Entry 2ZIT (X-ray diffraction, 3.00 A resolution); this record covers chains A and B.

Chain A:
Protein: Elongation factor 2
Organism: Saccharomyces cerevisiae
UniProt: P32324 (EF2_YEAST); numbering as in UniProt (aligned over 1-842)
Sequence (842 residues; row label = number of the first residue in the row):
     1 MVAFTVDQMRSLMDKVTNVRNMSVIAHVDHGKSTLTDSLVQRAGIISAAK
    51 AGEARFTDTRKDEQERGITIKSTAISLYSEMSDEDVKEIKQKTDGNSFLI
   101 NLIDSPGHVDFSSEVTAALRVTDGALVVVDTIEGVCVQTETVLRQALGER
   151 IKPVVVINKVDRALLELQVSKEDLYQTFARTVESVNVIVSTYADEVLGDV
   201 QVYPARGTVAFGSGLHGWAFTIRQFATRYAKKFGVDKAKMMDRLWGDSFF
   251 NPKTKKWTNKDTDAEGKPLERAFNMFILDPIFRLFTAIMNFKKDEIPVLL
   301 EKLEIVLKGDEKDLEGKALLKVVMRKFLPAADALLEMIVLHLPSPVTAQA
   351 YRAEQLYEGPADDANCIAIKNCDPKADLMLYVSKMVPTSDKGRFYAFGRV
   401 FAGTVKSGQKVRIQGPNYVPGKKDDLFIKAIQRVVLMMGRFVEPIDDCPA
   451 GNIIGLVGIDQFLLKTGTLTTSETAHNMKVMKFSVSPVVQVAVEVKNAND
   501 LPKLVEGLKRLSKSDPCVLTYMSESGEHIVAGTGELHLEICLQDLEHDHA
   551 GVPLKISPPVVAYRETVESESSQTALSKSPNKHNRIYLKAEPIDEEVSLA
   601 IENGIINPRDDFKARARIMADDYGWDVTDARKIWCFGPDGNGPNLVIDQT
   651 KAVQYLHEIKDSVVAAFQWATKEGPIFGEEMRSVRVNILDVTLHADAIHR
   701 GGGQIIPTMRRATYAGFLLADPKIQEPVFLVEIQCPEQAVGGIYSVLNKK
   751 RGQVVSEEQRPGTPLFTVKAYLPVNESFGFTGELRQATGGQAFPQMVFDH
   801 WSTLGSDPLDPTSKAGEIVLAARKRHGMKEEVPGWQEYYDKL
Unresolved in the structure: 1, 49-66
Modified positions: His699 ({3-[4-(2-amino-2-carboxy-ethyl)-1H-imidazol-2-yl]-1-carbamoyl-propyl}-trimethyl-ammonium; DDE)
Curated features (UniProtKB/Swiss-Prot):
  - binding site (GTP): Ala26 to Ser33, Asn158 to Asp161, Ser213 to Leu215
  - modified residue: Lys509 (N6,N6,N6-trimethyllysine), Ser579 (Phosphoserine), Lys613 (N6,N6-dimethyllysine), Thr713 (Phosphothreonine), Thr763 (Phosphothreonine)
  - cross-link: Lys841 (Glycyl lysine isopeptide (Lys-Gly) (interchain with G-Cter in ubiquitin))

Chain B:
Protein: Exotoxin A
Organism: Pseudomonas aeruginosa
Notes: EC 2.4.2.-; fragment: catalytic domain
UniProt: P11439 (TOXA_PSEAE); residues 400-605 here correspond to UniProt positions 425-630 (UniProt number = residue number + 25)
Sequence (207 residues; each row starts with the number of its first residue):
   399 AFLGDGGDVSFSTRGTQNWTVERLLQAHRQLEERGYVFVGYHGTFLEAAQ
   449 SIVFGGVRARSQDLDAIWRGFYIAGDPALAYGYAQDQEPDARGRIRNGAL
   499 LRVYVPRSSLPGFYRTSLTLAAPEAAGEVERLIGHPLPLRLDAITGPEEE
   549 GGRLETILGWPLAERTVVIPSAIPTDPRNVGGDLDPSSIPDKEQAISALP
   599 DYASQPG
Construct notes: expression tag (399)
Small-molecule neighbours: NAD (nicotinamide-adenine-dinucleotide): Tyr439, His440, Gly441, Thr442, Phe443, Ala446, Ser449, Ile450, Gly454, Val455, Arg456, Arg458, Gln460, Leu462, Phe469, Tyr470, Ile471, Ala472, Leu477, Ala478, Tyr481, Glu546, Glu553, Trp558
Curated features (UniProtKB/Swiss-Prot):
  - active site: Glu553
  - binding site (NAD(+)): His440 to Thr442, Ser449, Gly454 to Gln460, Glu553
From the paper describing this entry:
  - catalytic residues: His440, Tyr470, Tyr481, Glu553 (citing earlier work)
  - catalytic residues: Glu546, Arg551
  - mutagenesis - E546A, E546A/R551A: unchanged binding to NAD
  - mutagenesis - E546A, E546F, E546H, E546N, G550A, E553A: decreased catalytic activity
  - mutagenesis - G454A, R458A, R458H (56-fold), Q460A, E546D, E546D/R551K, E546Q, E546R/R551E, R551A, R551E, R551K, R551Q: decreased catalytic activity on ADPRT
  - mutagenesis - E546R/R551E, R551C, R551H: abolished catalytic activity
  - mutagenesis - E546A/R551A: abolished catalytic activity on ADPRT
  - mutagenesis - R458H (53-fold): decreased catalytic activity on GH
  - mutagenesis - R458H (31-fold), G549A, G550A: decreased binding to NAD
  - conformationally variable residues (loop rearrangement, side-chain flip): Asp461, Glu546
  - binding site for NAD: Arg458, Gln460, Glu546, Glu553
  - contacts within the chain: Tyr481-Glu546 (hydrogen bond)
  - mutagenesis - E547A: unchanged catalytic activity
  - mutagenesis - E548A, L552A: increased catalytic activity

How chain A and chain B interact:
Contacting residue pairs (27; chain A residue first):
  Ser525(A) - Thr411(B)
  Ser525(A) - Arg412(B)  hydrogen bond (backbone-side chain)
  Glu527(A) - Arg412(B)
  Pro580(A) - Gln483(B)
  Lys582(A) - Asp581(B)  salt bridge
  Trp669(A) - Gly491(B)  hydrogen bond (side chain-backbone)
  Trp669(A) - Arg492(B)
  Gly702(A) - Pro487(B)
  Gly702(A) - Ile493(B)
  Gly703(A) - Gln485(B)
  Gly703(A) - Pro487(B)
  Gly703(A) - Ile493(B)
  Ile706(A) - Pro487(B)  hydrophobic
  Ile706(A) - Gly491(B)
  Ile706(A) - Ile493(B)  hydrophobic
  Pro707(A) - Ile493(B)
  Pro707(A) - Val578(B)
  Arg711(A) - Asn577(B)  hydrogen bond
  Arg711(A) - Val578(B)
  Arg711(A) - Gly579(B)
  Arg711(A) - Gly580(B)
  His826(A) - Arg576(B)
  Met828(A) - Arg576(B)
  Glu837(A) - Asn577(B)  hydrogen bond
  Tyr838(A) - Arg576(B)  hydrogen bond (side chain-backbone)
  Tyr838(A) - Asn577(B)
  Lys841(A) - Asp581(B)
Other interface residues (no listed pair), chain A (22 interface residues in all): Ser523, Glu524, Gly526, Ala665, Gln704, Tyr714, Gly827
Other interface residues (no listed pair), chain B (18 interface residues in all): Gly480, Glu486, Arg490, Asp574

In short:
22 residues of chain A face 18 of chain B across their interface; the contacts include 5 hydrogen bonds and 1
salt bridge. Among the polar pairs are Lys582(A)-Asp581(B), Ser525(A)-Arg412(B) and Trp669(A)-Gly491(B). From
the paper: catalytic residues His440(B), Tyr470(B) and Tyr481(B) among others; G454A, R458A and R458H of chain
B, among others, reduce catalytic activity on ADPRT; 25 substitutions were tested in all.
Here chain A is Elongation factor 2 (Saccharomyces cerevisiae) and chain B is Exotoxin A (Pseudomonas
aeruginosa). Entry 2ZIT (Structure of the eEF2-ExoA-NAD+ complex) was determined by X-ray diffraction,
deposited together with 3B78, 3B82 and 3B8H.
